2Q3Y - chains A and B; structure by X-ray diffraction, 2.40 A resolution.

== Chain A ==
Molecule: Ancestral Corticiod Receptor
Notes: fragment: Ligand Binding Domain; engineered mutation(s): C71S
Sequence (249 residues; row label = number of the first residue in the row; numbers below 1 keep their minus sign (Gly-2 is residue -2)):
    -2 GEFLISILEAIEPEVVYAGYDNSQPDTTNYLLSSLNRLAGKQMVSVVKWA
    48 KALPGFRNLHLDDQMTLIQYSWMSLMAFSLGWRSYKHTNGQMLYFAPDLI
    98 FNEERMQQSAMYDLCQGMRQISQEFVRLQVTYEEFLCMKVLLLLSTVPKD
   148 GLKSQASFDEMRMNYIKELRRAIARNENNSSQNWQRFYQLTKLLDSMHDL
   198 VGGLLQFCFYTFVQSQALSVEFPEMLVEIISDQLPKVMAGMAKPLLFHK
Unresolved in the structure: -2 to -1, 171-173
Ligand contacts: desoxycorticosterone (1CA): Leu29, Leu32, Asn33, Leu35, Ala36, Gln39, Trp69, Met70, Met73, Ala74, Leu77, Arg80, Phe92, Met108, Met115, Leu201, Phe204, Cys205, Thr208, Val217, Phe219

== Chain B ==
Molecule: Nuclear receptor 0B2
Notes: fragment: hSHP NR Box1
UniProt: Q15466 (SHP_HUMAN); residue numbers follow UniProt; this construct covers 18-27
Sequence (10 residues; row label = number of the first residue in the row):
    18 PAILYALLSS

== Interface between chain A and chain B ==
Residue-residue contacts (22; chain A residue first):
  Val44(A) - Leu21(B)  hydrophobic
  Val44(A) - Leu24(B)  hydrophobic
  Lys48(A) - Leu24(B)  hydrogen bond (side chain-backbone)
  Lys48(A) - Leu25(B)
  Lys48(A) - Ser27(B)  hydrogen bond (side chain-backbone)
  Leu58(A) - Tyr22(B)  hydrophobic
  Leu58(A) - Ser26(B)
  Gln61(A) - Leu25(B)
  Met62(A) - Leu21(B)  hydrophobic
  Met62(A) - Tyr22(B)  hydrophobic
  Met62(A) - Leu25(B)  hydrophobic
  Gln66(A) - Pro18(B)
  Glu221(A) - Ile20(B)
  Met222(A) - Ile20(B)
  Met222(A) - Leu21(B)  hydrophobic
  Met222(A) - Leu24(B)  hydrophobic
  Glu225(A) - Pro18(B)
  Glu225(A) - Ala19(B)  hydrogen bond (side chain-backbone)
  Glu225(A) - Ile20(B)  hydrogen bond (side chain-backbone)
  Ile226(A) - Pro18(B)  hydrophobic
  Ile226(A) - Leu21(B)  hydrophobic
  Asp229(A) - Pro18(B)
Other interface residues (no listed pair), chain A (16 interface residues in all): Val41, Lys45, Phe53, Arg54, Ile65

== Summary ==
16 residues of chain A and 9 residues of chain B are in contact, with 4 hydrogen bonds. Among the polar pairs
are Lys48(A)-Leu24(B), Lys48(A)-Ser27(B) and Glu225(A)-Ala19(B). Bound to chain A: desoxycorticosterone.
Chain A is Ancestral Corticiod Receptor and chain B is Nuclear receptor 0B2; the structure, Ancestral
Corticiod Receptor in Complex with DOC, was determined by X-ray diffraction together with 2Q1H and 2Q1V from
the same study.
